PDB entry 7RH2 | X-ray diffraction, 2.47 A resolution | chains A and E of the 4 polymer chains in the assembly

Chain A:
Protein: ICSAT transcription factor
From: Homo sapiens
UniProt: Q99419 (Q99419_HUMAN); residues 21-129 here correspond to UniProt positions 52-160 (UniProt number = residue number + 31)
Chain sequence (111 residues; numbered 19 to 129; the number before each row is that of its first residue):
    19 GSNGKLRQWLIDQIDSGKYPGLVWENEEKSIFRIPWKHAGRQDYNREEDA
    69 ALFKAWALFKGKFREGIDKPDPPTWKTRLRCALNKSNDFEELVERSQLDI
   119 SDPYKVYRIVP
Disordered / not traced: 19-21
Differences from the reference sequence: expression tag (19-20); engineered mutation Arg59 (Lys90 in Q99419)
From the paper describing this entry:
  - binding site for the 19-nt DNA strand (chain E): Arg59
  - conformationally variable residues (side-chain flip): Arg59
  - mutagenesis - K59R: increased binding to target DNA

Chain E:
Molecule: 19-nt DNA strand
Sequence (19 nucleotides; numbered 1 to 19; the number before each row is that of its first residue):
     1 GCTTTCTCGGTTTCAGTTG

Chain A / chain E interface:
Residue-residue contacts (23; chain A residue first):
  Gly22(A) - DT3(E)  phosphate contact
  Gly22(A) - DT4(E)  phosphate contact
  Lys23(A) - DT4(E)  hydrogen bond to the phosphate
  Leu24(A) - DT4(E)  hydrogen bond to the phosphate
  His56(A) - DT13(E)  sugar contact
  His56(A) - DC14(E)  sugar contact
  Ala57(A) - DC14(E)  sugar contact
  Gly58(A) - DC14(E)  phosphate contact
  Gly58(A) - DA15(E)  phosphate contact
  Arg59(A) - DC14(E)  hydrogen bond to the phosphate
  Arg59(A) - DA15(E)  hydrogen bond to the phosphate
  Arg59(A) - DG16(E)  salt bridge to the phosphate
  Arg64(A) - DA15(E)  salt bridge to the phosphate
  Trp74(A) - DT5(E)  hydrogen bond to the phosphate
  Lys78(A) - DT4(E)  phosphate contact
  Lys78(A) - DT5(E)  phosphate contact
  Lys80(A) - DT5(E)  hydrogen bond to the phosphate
  Lys80(A) - DC6(E)  salt bridge to the phosphate
  Arg96(A) - DT5(E)  phosphate contact
  Arg96(A) - DC6(E)  salt bridge to the phosphate
  Lys103(A) - DT4(E)  base contact
  Lys103(A) - DT5(E)  hydrogen bond to the base
  Asn105(A) - DT3(E)  phosphate contact
Interface residues without a listed pair, chain A (18 interface residues in all): Cys99, Ala100, Ser104, Asp106

In short:
18 residues of chain A and 8 residues of chain E are in contact, with 7 hydrogen bonds and 4 salt bridges.
Among the polar pairs are Lys103(A)-DT5(E), Lys23(A)-DT4(E) and Leu24(A)-DT4(E). From the paper: a binding
site for the 19-nt DNA strand (chain E) at Arg59(A); K59R of chain A increases binding to target DNA.
Here chain A is ICSAT transcription factor (Homo sapiens) and chain E is a 19-nt DNA strand. Entry 7RH2 (IRF4
Transcription factor mutant -K59R) was determined by X-ray diffraction.
